Entry 8QLP (electron microscopy, 3.14 A resolution); this record covers chains I and K of the 16 polymer chains in the assembly.

# Chain I
Molecule: Toll/interleukin-1 receptor domain-containing protein
Organism: Bacillales bacterium
Chain sequence (452 residues; numbered -1 to 450; the number before each row is that of its first residue; numbers below 1 keep their minus sign (Ser-1 is residue -1)):
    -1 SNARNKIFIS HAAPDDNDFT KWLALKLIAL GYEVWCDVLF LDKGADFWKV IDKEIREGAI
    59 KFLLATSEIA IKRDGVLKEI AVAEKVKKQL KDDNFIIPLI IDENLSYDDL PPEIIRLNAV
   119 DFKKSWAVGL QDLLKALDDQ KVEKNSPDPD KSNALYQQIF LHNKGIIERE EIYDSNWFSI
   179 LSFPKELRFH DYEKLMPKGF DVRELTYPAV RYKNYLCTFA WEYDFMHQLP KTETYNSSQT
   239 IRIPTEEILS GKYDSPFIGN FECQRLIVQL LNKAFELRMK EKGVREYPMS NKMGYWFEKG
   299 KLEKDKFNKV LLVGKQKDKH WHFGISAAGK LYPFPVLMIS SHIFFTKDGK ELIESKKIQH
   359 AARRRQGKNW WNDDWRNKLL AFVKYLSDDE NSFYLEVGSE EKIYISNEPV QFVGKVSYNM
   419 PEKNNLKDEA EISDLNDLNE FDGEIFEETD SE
Disordered / not traced: -1 to 0, 41-43, 418-450
What the authors report for this chain:
  - mutagenesis - R54E, E77A, R114E, N174A: abolished catalytic activity
  - mutagenesis - D40A/K41A, W46E: decreased catalytic activity

# Chain K
Molecule: 21-nt RNA strand
Organism: Bacillales bacterium
Sequence (21 nucleotides; each row starts with the number of its first residue):
     1 UGACGGCUCU AAUCUAUUAG U
Bound ions: Mg2+: U1, A3 (shared with 2 residues of chain J)

# Interface between chain I and chain K
Residue-residue contacts (18):
  Arg209(I) - U18(K)  hydrogen bond to the sugar
  Tyr210(I) - A16(K)  sugar contact
  Tyr210(I) - U17(K)  sugar contact
  Lys211(I) - U17(K)  hydrogen bond to the sugar
  Lys211(I) - U18(K)  sugar contact
  Glu260(I) - A16(K)  hydrogen bond to the sugar
  Met287(I) - U8(K)  phosphate contact
  Met287(I) - C9(K)  phosphate contact
  Ser288(I) - C9(K)  hydrogen bond to the phosphate
  Ser288(I) - U10(K)  phosphate contact
  Lys290(I) - C9(K)  salt bridge to the phosphate
  His340(I) - U8(K)  salt bridge to the phosphate
  Lys354(I) - C9(K)  sugar contact
  His358(I) - C7(K)  hydrogen bond to the sugar
  His358(I) - U8(K)  hydrogen bond to the sugar
  Arg361(I) - C7(K)  hydrogen bond to the phosphate
  Arg362(I) - G6(K)  hydrogen bond to the base
  Arg362(I) - C7(K)  hydrogen bond to the sugar
Other interface residues (no listed pair), chain I (14 interface residues in all): Asn212, Tyr285
Other interface residues (no listed pair), chain K (9 interface residues in all): G5

# Summary
14 residues of chain I face 9 of chain K across their interface, with 9 hydrogen bonds and 2 salt bridges.
Polar contacts include Arg362(I)-G6(K), Arg209(I)-U18(K) and Lys211(I)-U17(K). From the paper: R54E, E77A and
R114E of chain I, among others, abolish catalytic activity; D40A/K41A and W46E of chain I reduce catalytic
activity.
Chain I is Toll/interleukin-1 receptor domain-containing protein and chain K is a 21-nt RNA strand, both from
Bacillales bacterium; the structure, CryoEM structure of the RNA/DNA bound SPARTA (BabAgo/TIR-APAZ) tetrameric
complex, was determined by electron microscopy together with 8QLO from the same study.
